Entry 9MSF (electron microscopy, 2.60 A resolution); this record covers chains J and K of the 16 polymer chains in the assembly.

# Chain J
Name: DNA-directed RNA polymerase subunit beta'
From: Escherichia coli
Notes: EC 2.7.7.6
UniProt: P0A8T7 (RPOC_ECOLI); numbering as in UniProt (aligned over 1-1407)
Sequence (1415 residues; row label = number of the first residue in the row):
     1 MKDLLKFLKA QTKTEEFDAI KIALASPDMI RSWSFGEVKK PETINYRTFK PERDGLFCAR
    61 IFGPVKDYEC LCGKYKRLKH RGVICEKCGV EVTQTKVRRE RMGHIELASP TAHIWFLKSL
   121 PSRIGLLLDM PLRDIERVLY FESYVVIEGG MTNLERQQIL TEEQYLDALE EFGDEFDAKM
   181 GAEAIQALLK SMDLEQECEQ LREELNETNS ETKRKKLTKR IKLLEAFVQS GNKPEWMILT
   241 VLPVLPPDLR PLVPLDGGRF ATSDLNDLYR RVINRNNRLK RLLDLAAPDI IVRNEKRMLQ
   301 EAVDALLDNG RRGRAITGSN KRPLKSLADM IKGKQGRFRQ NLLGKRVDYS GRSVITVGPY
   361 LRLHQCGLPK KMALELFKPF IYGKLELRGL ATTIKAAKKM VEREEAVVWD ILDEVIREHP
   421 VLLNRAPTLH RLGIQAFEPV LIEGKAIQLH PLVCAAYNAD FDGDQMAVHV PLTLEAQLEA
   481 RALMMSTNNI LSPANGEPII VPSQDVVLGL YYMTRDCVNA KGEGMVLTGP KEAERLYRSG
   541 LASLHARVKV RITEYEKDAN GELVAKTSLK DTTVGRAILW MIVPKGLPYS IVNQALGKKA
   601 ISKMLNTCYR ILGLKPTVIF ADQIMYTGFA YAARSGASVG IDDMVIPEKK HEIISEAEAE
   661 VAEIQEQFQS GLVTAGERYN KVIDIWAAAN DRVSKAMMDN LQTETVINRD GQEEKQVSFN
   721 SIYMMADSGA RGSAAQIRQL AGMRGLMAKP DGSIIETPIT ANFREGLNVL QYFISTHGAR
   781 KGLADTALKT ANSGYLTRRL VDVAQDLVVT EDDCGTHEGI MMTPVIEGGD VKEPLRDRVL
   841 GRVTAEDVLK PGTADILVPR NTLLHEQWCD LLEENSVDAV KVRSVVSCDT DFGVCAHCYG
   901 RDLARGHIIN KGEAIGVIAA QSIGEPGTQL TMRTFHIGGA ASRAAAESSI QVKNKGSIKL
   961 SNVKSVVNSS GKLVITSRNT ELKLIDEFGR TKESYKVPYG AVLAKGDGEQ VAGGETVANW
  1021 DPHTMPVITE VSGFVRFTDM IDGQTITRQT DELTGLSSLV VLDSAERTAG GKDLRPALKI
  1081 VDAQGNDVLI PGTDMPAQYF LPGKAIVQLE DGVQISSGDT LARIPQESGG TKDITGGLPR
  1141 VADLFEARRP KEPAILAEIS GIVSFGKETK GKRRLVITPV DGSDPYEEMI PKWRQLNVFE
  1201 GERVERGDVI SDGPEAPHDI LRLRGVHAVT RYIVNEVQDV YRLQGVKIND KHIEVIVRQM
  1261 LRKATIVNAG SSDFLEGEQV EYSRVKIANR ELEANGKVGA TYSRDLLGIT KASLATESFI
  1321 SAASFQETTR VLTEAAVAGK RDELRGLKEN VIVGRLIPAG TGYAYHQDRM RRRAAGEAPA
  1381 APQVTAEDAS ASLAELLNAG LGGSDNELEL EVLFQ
Disordered / not traced: 935-947, 1127-1135, 1375-1415
Construct notes: expression tag (1408-1415)
Curated features (UniProtKB/Swiss-Prot):
  - binding site (Zn(2+)): C70, C72, C85, C88, C814, C888, C895, C898
  - binding site (Mg(2+)): D460, D462, D464
  - modified residue: K983 (N6-acetyllysine)
  - mutagenesis: Q504 (Q504P: Resistant to antibiotics salinamide A and B), N690 (N690D: Resistant to antibiotics salinamide A and B), M697 (M697V: Resistant to antibiotics salinamide A and B), A735 (A735T: Resistant to antibiotics salinamide A and B), R738 (R738C/H/P/S: Resistant to antibiotics salinamide A and B), A748 (A748E: Resistant to antibiotics salinamide A and B), P758 (P758S/T: Resistant to antibiotics salinamide A and B), F763 (F763C: Resistant to antibiotics salinamide A and B), S775 (S775A: Resistant to antibiotics salinamide A and B), A779 (A779T/V: Resistant to antibiotics salinamide A and B), R780 (R780C: Resistant to antibiotics salinamide A and B), G782 (G782A/C: Resistant to antibiotics salinamide A and B), 1 further mutagenesis entry in UniProt

# Chain K
Name: DNA-directed RNA polymerase subunit omega
From: Escherichia coli
Notes: EC 2.7.7.6
UniProt: P0A800 (RPOZ_ECOLI); residues 1-91 here = UniProt positions 1-91
Sequence (91 residues; each row starts with the number of its first residue):
     1 MARVTVQDAV EKIGNRFDLV LVAARRARQM QVGGKDPLVP EENDKTTVIA LREIEEGLIN
    61 NQILDVRERQ EQQEQEAAEL QAVTAIAEGR R
Disordered / not traced: 1, 81-91

# How chain J and chain K interact
Pairs across the interface (34; chain J residue first):
  E414(J) - K45(K)
  V415(J) - K45(K)  hydrogen bond (backbone-side chain)
  R417(J) - E42(K)
  R417(J) - N43(K)  hydrogen bond (side chain-backbone)
  R417(J) - D44(K)  salt bridge
  E418(J) - D44(K)
  E418(J) - K45(K)  hydrogen bond (side chain-backbone)
  E418(J) - V48(K)
  E438(J) - R3(K)
  L474(J) - R28(K)
  L474(J) - Q31(K)
  E475(J) - A24(K)
  E475(J) - R28(K)  salt bridge
  L478(J) - A23(K)
  L478(J) - A24(K)
  L478(J) - T47(K)
  E479(J) - V20(K)
  R481(J) - A2(K)  hydrogen bond (side chain-backbone)
  R481(J) - R3(K)  hydrogen bond (side chain-backbone)
  R481(J) - L51(K)
  A482(J) - R16(K)  hydrogen bond (backbone-side chain)
  A482(J) - V20(K)  hydrophobic
  L483(J) - R16(K)
  T487(J) - V4(K)  hydrogen bond (side chain-backbone)
  N488(J) - R16(K)
  L614(J) - T5(K)
  L614(J) - Q7(K)
  K615(J) - T5(K)
  R905(J) - R16(K)
  N910(J) - N15(K)  hydrogen bond
  K911(J) - F17(K)
  E913(J) - F17(K)
  G1360(J) - F17(K)
  T1361(J) - F17(K)
Also at the interface, not in a pair above, chain J (25 interface residues in all): H364, Q477, G912
Also at the interface, not in a pair above, chain K (26 interface residues in all): V6, D8, G14, L21, A27, T46

# Summary
25 residues of chain J face 26 of chain K across their interface, with 8 hydrogen bonds and 2 salt bridges.
Polar pairs include R417(J)-D44(K), E475(J)-R28(K) and V415(J)-K45(K). UniProt lists 8 Zn2+-binding residues,
3 Mg2+-binding residues and 13 mutagenesis sites on chain J.
Here chain J is DNA-directed RNA polymerase subunit beta' and chain K is DNA-directed RNA polymerase subunit
omega, both from Escherichia coli. Entry 9MSF (de novo SigN RNA polymerase transcription initiation
intermediate with post-catalytic bEBP state (RPi1 closed ring)) was determined by electron microscopy,
deposited together with 9MSE, 9MSG, 9MSH and 9MSJ.
